1E4X - chains L and P of the 3 polymer chains in the assembly; structure by X-ray diffraction, 1.90 A resolution.

Chain L:
Protein: TAB2
Source organism: Mus musculus
Notes: fragment: ig kappa light chain
Sequence (214 residues; numbered 1 to 214; the number before each row is that of its first residue):
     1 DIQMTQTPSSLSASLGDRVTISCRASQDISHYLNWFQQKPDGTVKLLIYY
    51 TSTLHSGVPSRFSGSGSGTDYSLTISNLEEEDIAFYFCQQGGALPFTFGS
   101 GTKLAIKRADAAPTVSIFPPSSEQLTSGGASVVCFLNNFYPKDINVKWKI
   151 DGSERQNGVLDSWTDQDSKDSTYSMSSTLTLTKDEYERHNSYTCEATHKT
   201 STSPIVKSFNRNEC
Cystine bridges: Cys23-Cys88, Cys134-Cys194

Chain P:
Protein: Cyclic peptide
Sequence (7 residues; each row starts with the number of its first residue):
     1 VVSHFND

Interface between chain L and chain P:
Residue-residue contacts - 21 pairs, chain L then chain P:
  Tyr32(L) - Val2(P)
  Tyr32(L) - His4(P)
  Tyr32(L) - Phe5(P)
  Asn34(L) - Ser3(P)  hydrogen bond (side chain-backbone)
  Asn34(L) - His4(P)
  Tyr49(L) - Val1(P)  hydrophobic
  Tyr49(L) - Val2(P)
  Tyr49(L) - Ser3(P)
  Tyr50(L) - Val1(P)  hydrophobic
  Tyr50(L) - Val2(P)
  Thr53(L) - Val1(P)
  Gln89(L) - His4(P)  hydrogen bond
  Gly91(L) - Ser3(P)
  Gly91(L) - His4(P)
  Gly91(L) - Phe5(P)  hydrogen bond (backbone-backbone)
  Gly92(L) - Phe5(P)
  Ala93(L) - Phe5(P)  hydrophobic
  Leu94(L) - Phe5(P)  hydrophobic
  Phe96(L) - His4(P)
  Phe96(L) - Phe5(P)  hydrophobic
  Phe96(L) - Asn6(P)

In short:
11 residues of chain L face 6 of chain P across their interface; the contacts include 3 hydrogen bonds. Polar
contacts include Asn34(L)-Ser3(P), Gln89(L)-His4(P) and Gly91(L)-Phe5(P).
Chain L is TAB2 (Mus musculus) and chain P is Cyclic peptide; the structure, crossreactive binding of a
circularized peptide to an anti-TGFalpha antibody Fab-fragment, was determined by X-ray diffraction (same
publication as 1E4W).
